5D6O - chains A and B; structure by X-ray diffraction, 1.80 A resolution.

# Chain A (and B)
Molecule: Homoserine O-acetyltransferase
Source organism: Corynebacterium glutamicum (strain ATCC 13032 / DSM 20300 / JCM 1318 / LMG 3730 / NCIMB 10025)
Notes: EC 2.3.1.-, 2.3.1.31; chain B of this document is another copy of the same molecule, construct and numbering; everything in this record applies to it too
UniProt: Q8NS43 (Q8NS43_CORGL); residues 1-349 here = UniProt positions 1-349
Chain sequence (349 residues; row label = number of the first residue in the row):
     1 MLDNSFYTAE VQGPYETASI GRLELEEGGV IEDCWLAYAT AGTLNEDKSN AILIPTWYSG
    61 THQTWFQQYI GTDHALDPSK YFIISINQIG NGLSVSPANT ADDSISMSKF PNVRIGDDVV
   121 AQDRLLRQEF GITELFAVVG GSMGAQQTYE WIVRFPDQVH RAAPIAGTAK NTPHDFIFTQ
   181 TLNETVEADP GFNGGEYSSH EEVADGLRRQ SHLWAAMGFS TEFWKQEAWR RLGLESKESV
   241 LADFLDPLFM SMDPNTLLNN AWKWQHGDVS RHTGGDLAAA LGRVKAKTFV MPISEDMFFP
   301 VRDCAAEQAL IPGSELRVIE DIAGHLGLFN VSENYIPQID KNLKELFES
Swiss-Prot annotation at these positions:
  - active site: Ser142 (Nucleophile), Asp296, His325

# Chain A / chain B interface
Pairs across the interface - 47 pairs, chain A then chain B:
  Pro173(A) - Trp224(B)
  Pro173(A) - Lys225(B)
  Pro173(A) - Lys237(B)
  His174(A) - Ala216(B)  hydrogen bond (side chain-backbone)
  His174(A) - Thr221(B)
  His174(A) - Trp224(B)
  Phe176(A) - Lys237(B)
  Ile177(A) - Ala215(B)  hydrophobic
  Ile177(A) - Trp224(B)  hydrophobic
  Gln180(A) - His212(B)  hydrogen bond
  Thr181(A) - His212(B)
  Thr181(A) - Leu213(B)
  Glu184(A) - Arg209(B)
  Glu184(A) - His212(B)  salt bridge
  Ala188(A) - Arg209(B)
  Arg209(A) - Glu184(B)
  Arg209(A) - Ala188(B)
  His212(A) - Gln180(B)  hydrogen bond
  His212(A) - Thr181(B)
  His212(A) - Glu184(B)  salt bridge
  Leu213(A) - Thr181(B)
  Leu213(A) - Leu213(B)  hydrophobic
  Ala215(A) - Ile177(B)  hydrophobic
  Ala216(A) - His174(B)  hydrogen bond (backbone-side chain)
  Ala216(A) - Met217(B)
  Met217(A) - Ala216(B)
  Met217(A) - Met217(B)  hydrophobic
  Met217(A) - Met297(B)  hydrophobic
  Thr221(A) - His174(B)
  Thr221(A) - Met297(B)
  Thr221(A) - Arg302(B)  hydrogen bond
  Glu222(A) - Arg302(B)  salt bridge
  Trp224(A) - Pro173(B)
  Trp224(A) - His174(B)
  Trp224(A) - Ile177(B)  hydrophobic
  Lys225(A) - Pro173(B)
  Lys225(A) - Asp303(B)  salt bridge
  Lys237(A) - Pro173(B)
  Lys237(A) - Phe176(B)
  Glu295(A) - Arg302(B)  salt bridge
  Met297(A) - Thr221(B)
  Pro300(A) - Thr221(B)
  Arg302(A) - Thr221(B)  hydrogen bond
  Arg302(A) - Glu222(B)  salt bridge
  Arg302(A) - Glu295(B)  salt bridge
  Asp303(A) - Glu222(B)
  Asp303(A) - Lys225(B)  salt bridge
Also at the interface, not in a pair above, chain A (28 interface residues in all): Phe178, Ser220, Leu241, Ala306
Also at the interface, not in a pair above, chain B (29 interface residues in all): Thr172, Phe178, Ser220, Leu241, Pro300, Ala306

# Overview
The interface between chain A and chain B involves 28 residues on one side and 29 on the other; the contacts
include 6 hydrogen bonds and 8 salt bridges. Polar pairs include Glu184(A)-His212(B), Glu222(A)-Arg302(B) and
Lys225(A)-Asp303(B). From UniProt: 3 active-site residues on chain A.
Chain A and chain B are both Homoserine O-acetyltransferase (Corynebacterium glutamicum (strain ATCC 13032 /
DSM 20300 / JCM 1318 / LMG 3730 / NCIMB 10025)); the structure, Orthorhombic Crystal Structure of an
acetylester hydrolase from Corynebacterium glutamicum, was determined by X-ray diffraction (same publication
as 5D7B, 5E4Y and 5EFZ).
